8DBR - chains A and D of the 22 polymer chains in the assembly; structure by electron microscopy, 3.20 A resolution.

== Chain A ==
Protein: ATP synthase subunit alpha
Source organism: Escherichia coli
Notes: EC 7.1.2.2
UniProtKB: A0A7U9G3U3 (A0A7U9G3U3_ECOLX); residue numbers follow UniProt; this construct covers 1-513
Amino-acid sequence (513 residues; numbered 1 to 513; the number before each row is that of its first residue):
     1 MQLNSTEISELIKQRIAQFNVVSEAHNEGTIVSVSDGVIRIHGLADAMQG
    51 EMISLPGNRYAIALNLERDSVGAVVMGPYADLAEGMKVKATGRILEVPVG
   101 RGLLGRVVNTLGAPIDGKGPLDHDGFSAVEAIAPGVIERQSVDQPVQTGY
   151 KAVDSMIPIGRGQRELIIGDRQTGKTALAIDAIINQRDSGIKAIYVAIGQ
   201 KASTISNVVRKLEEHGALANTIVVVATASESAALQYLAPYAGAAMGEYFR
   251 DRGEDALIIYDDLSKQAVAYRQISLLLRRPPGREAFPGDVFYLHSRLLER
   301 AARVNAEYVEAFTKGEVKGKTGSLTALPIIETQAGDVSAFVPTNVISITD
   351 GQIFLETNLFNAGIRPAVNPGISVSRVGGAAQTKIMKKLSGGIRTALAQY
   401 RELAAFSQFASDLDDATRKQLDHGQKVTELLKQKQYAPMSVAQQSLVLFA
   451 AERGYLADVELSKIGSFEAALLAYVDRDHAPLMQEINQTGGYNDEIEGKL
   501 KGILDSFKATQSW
Unresolved in the structure: 1-3, 512-513
Construct notes: conflict Ala47 (Cys in A0A7U9G3U3), Ala90 (Cys in A0A7U9G3U3), Ala193 (Cys in A0A7U9G3U3), Ala243 (Cys in A0A7U9G3U3)
Metal / ion sites: Mg2+: Thr176 (together with ATP)
Residues lining bound ligands:
  - ATP (adenosine-5'-triphosphate), molecule 1: Asp170, Arg171, Gln172, Thr173, Gly174, Lys175, Thr176, Ala177, Gln200, Glu331, Phe360, Arg365, Pro366, Gln433, Lys434, Gln435
  - ATP, molecule 2: Ile346, Ser347, Val374, Arg376

== Chain D ==
Protein: ATP synthase subunit beta
Source organism: Escherichia coli
Notes: EC 7.1.2.2
UniProtKB: A0A192CEZ8 (A0A192CEZ8_ECOLX); residues 0-459 here correspond to UniProt positions 1-460 (UniProt number = residue number + 1)
Amino-acid sequence (460 residues; row label = number of the first residue in the row; numbering starts at 0):
     0 MATGKIVQVIGAVVDVEFPQDAVPRVYDALEVQNGNERLVLEVQQQLGGG
    50 IVRTIAMGSSDGLRRGLDVKDLEHPIEVPVGKATLGRIMNVLGEPVDMKG
   100 EIGEEERWAIHRAAPSYEELSNSQELLETGIKVIDLMAPFAKGGKVGLFG
   150 GAGVGKTVNMMELIRNIAIEHSGYSVFAGVGERTREGNDFYHEMTDSNVI
   200 DKVSLVYGQMNEPPGNRLRVALTGLTMAEKFRDEGRDVLLFVDNIYRYTL
   250 AGTEVSALLGRMPSAVGYQPTLAEEMGVLQERITSTKTGSITSVQAVYVP
   300 ADDLTDPSPATTFAHLDATVVLSRQIASLGIYPAVDPLDSTSRQLDPLVV
   350 GQEHYDTARGVQSILQRYQELKDIIAILGMDELSEEDKLVVARARKIQRF
   400 LSQPFFVAEVFTGSPGKYVSLKDTIRGFKGIMEGEYDHLPEQAFYMVGSI
   450 EEAVEKAKKL
Unresolved in the structure: 0-1
Construct notes: conflict Ala137 (Cys138 in A0A192CEZ8)
Metal / ion sites: Mg2+: Thr156 (together with ATP)
Residues lining bound ligands:
  - ATP (adenosine-5'-triphosphate), molecule 1: Gly150, Ala151, Gly152, Val153, Gly154, Lys155, Thr156, Val157, Glu181, Arg182, Tyr297, Tyr331, Pro332, Phe404, Ala407, Phe410, Thr411
  - ATP, molecule 2: Ser341, Arg342, Leu344, Tyr354, Arg358

== How chain A and chain D interact ==
Pairs across the interface (71):
  Leu44(A) - Arg64(D)  hydrogen bond (backbone-side chain)
  Ala45(A) - Arg64(D)
  Asp46(A) - Arg63(D)  salt bridge
  Ala47(A) - Arg63(D)
  Met48(A) - Gly61(D)
  Met48(A) - Leu62(D)
  Gln49(A) - Gly10(D)
  Gln49(A) - Ser59(D)
  Gln49(A) - Asp60(D)
  Gln49(A) - Gly61(D)  hydrogen bond (backbone-backbone)
  Gln49(A) - Leu62(D)  hydrogen bond (backbone-backbone)
  Asn65(A) - Val8(D)
  Asn65(A) - Ile9(D)
  Leu66(A) - Gln7(D)
  Leu66(A) - Val8(D)  hydrogen bond (backbone-backbone)
  Leu66(A) - Ile9(D)
  Leu66(A) - Leu62(D)
  Leu66(A) - Arg64(D)
  Glu67(A) - Gln7(D)
  Glu67(A) - Arg64(D)  hydrogen bond (backbone-side chain)
  Arg68(A) - Val6(D)
  Arg68(A) - Gln7(D)
  Arg68(A) - Glu16(D)  salt bridge
  Ser70(A) - Arg64(D)  hydrogen bond (backbone-side chain)
  Val71(A) - Arg64(D)
  Ile132(A) - Asn210(D)
  Ala133(A) - Asn210(D)
  Pro134(A) - Thr183(D)
  Gly135(A) - Thr183(D)
  Val136(A) - Thr183(D)
  Val136(A) - Gly186(D)
  Val136(A) - Asn187(D)  hydrogen bond (backbone-side chain)
  Ile137(A) - Val95(D)
  Arg139(A) - Thr183(D)
  Arg139(A) - Asn187(D)  hydrogen bond (backbone-side chain)
  Arg164(A) - Arg182(D)
  Pro280(A) - Ala256(D)
  Gly282(A) - Val265(D)
  Arg283(A) - Ala300(D)
  Arg283(A) - Asp302(D)  salt bridge
  Arg283(A) - Asp305(D)  salt bridge
  Gly288(A) - Glu253(D)
  Asp289(A) - Glu253(D)
  Phe291(A) - Arg246(D)
  Phe291(A) - Leu249(D)  hydrophobic
  Tyr292(A) - Asn210(D)
  Tyr292(A) - Glu211(D)
  Tyr292(A) - Pro212(D)
  Tyr292(A) - Arg216(D)
  Tyr292(A) - Glu253(D)
  Ser295(A) - Met209(D)  hydrogen bond (side chain-backbone)
  Glu299(A) - Arg182(D)
  Glu299(A) - Thr183(D)  hydrogen bond
  Glu299(A) - Met209(D)
  Glu299(A) - Asn210(D)
  Ser338(A) - Ala300(D)  hydrogen bond (side chain-backbone)
  Ser338(A) - Asp301(D)  hydrogen bond
  Thr343(A) - Ala151(D)
  Thr343(A) - Tyr297(D)  hydrogen bond (backbone-side chain)
  Ile346(A) - Ala151(D)  hydrophobic
  Ile346(A) - Arg182(D)  hydrogen bond (backbone-side chain)
  Ser347(A) - Arg182(D)  hydrogen bond (backbone-side chain)
  Ser347(A) - Met209(D)
  Ser347(A) - Arg246(D)  hydrogen bond
  Ser347(A) - Tyr297(D)
  Ile348(A) - Arg182(D)  hydrogen bond (backbone-side chain)
  Thr349(A) - Arg182(D)  hydrogen bond (backbone-side chain)
  Asp350(A) - Arg182(D)  salt bridge
  Asp350(A) - Arg184(D)  salt bridge
  Arg376(A) - Arg182(D)
  Arg376(A) - Phe410(D)
Interface residues without a listed pair, chain A (48 interface residues in all): Gly43, Ile94, Ser141, Pro281, Val337, Asn344, Ser375, Gly379, Gln399, Glu402, Leu413
Interface residues without a listed pair, chain D (55 interface residues in all): Ile50, Ser58, Ile87, Asp96, Met97, Gly152, Glu181, Asp188, Tyr190, Tyr206, Pro213, Thr252, Pro262, Gly266, Pro299, Arg323, Leu328, Val409, Tyr444, Leu459

== Overview ==
48 residues of chain A and 55 residues of chain D are in contact, with 18 hydrogen bonds and 6 salt bridges.
Polar pairs include Asp46(A)-Arg63(D), Arg68(A)-Glu16(D) and Arg283(A)-Asp302(D). One ATP molecule is bound
between chain A and chain D. Bound to chain A: ATP.
Here chain A is ATP synthase subunit alpha and chain D is ATP synthase subunit beta, both from Escherichia
coli. Entry 8DBR (E. coli ATP synthase imaged in 10mM MgATP State2 "half-up) was determined by electron
microscopy, deposited together with 8DBP, 8DBQ, 8DBS, 8DBT, 8DBU, 8DBV and 8DBW.
